4YMO - chains A and T of the 4 polymer chains in the assembly; structure by X-ray diffraction, 2.15 A resolution.

[Chain A]
Protein: DNA polymerase beta
Organism: Homo sapiens
Notes: EC 2.7.7.7, 4.2.99.-
UniProt: P06746 (DPOLB_HUMAN); residue numbers follow UniProt; this construct covers 1-335
Chain sequence (335 residues; numbered 1 to 335; the number before each row is that of its first residue):
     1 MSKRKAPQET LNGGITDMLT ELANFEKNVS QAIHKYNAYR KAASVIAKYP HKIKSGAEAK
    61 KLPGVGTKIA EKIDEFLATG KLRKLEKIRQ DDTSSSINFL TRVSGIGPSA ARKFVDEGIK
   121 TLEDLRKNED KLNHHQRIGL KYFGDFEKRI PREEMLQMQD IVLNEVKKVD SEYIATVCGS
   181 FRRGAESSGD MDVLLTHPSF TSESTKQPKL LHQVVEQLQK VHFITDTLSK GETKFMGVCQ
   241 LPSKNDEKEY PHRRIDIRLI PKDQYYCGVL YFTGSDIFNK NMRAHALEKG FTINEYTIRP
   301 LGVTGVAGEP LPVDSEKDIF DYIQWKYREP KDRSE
Unresolved in the structure: 1-9
Metal / ion sites: Na+ site 1: Lys-60, Leu-62, Val-65 (shared with 1 residue of chain D); Na+ site 2: Thr-101, Val-103, Ile-106 (shared with 1 residue of chain P); Mn2+ site 1: Asp-190, Asp-192 (together with 0KX); Mn2+ site 2: Asp-190, Asp-192, Asp-256 (together with 0KX) (shared with 1 residue of chain P)
Ligand contacts: 0KX (2'-deoxy-5'-O-[(R)-hydroxy{[(R)-hydroxy(phosphonooxy)phosphoryl]amino}phosphoryl]cytidine): Arg-149, Gly-179, Ser-180, Arg-183, Ser-188, Gly-189, Asp-190, Asp-192, Tyr-271, Phe-272, Thr-273, Gly-274, Ser-275, Asp-276, Asn-279
UniProt features mapped onto this chain:
  - region: Arg-183 to Asp-192 (DNA-binding)
  - active site: Lys-72 (Nucleophile)
  - binding site (K(+)): Lys-60, Leu-62, Val-65, Thr-101, Val-103, Ile-106
  - binding site (Na(+)): Lys-60, Leu-62, Val-65, Thr-101, Val-103, Ile-106
  - binding site (dATP): Arg-149, Ser-180, Arg-183, Gly-189, Asp-190
  - binding site (dCTP): Arg-149, Ser-180, Arg-183, Gly-189, Asp-190
  - binding site (dGTP): Arg-149, Ser-180, Arg-183, Gly-189, Asp-190, Asp-192
  - binding site (dTTP): Arg-149, Ser-180, Arg-183, Gly-189, Asp-190
  - binding site (Mg(2+)): Asp-190, Asp-192, Asp-256
  - modified residue: Lys-72 (N6-acetyllysine), Arg-83 (Omega-N-methylarginine), Arg-152 (Omega-N-methylarginine)
  - cross-link (Glycyl lysine isopeptide (Lys-Gly)): Lys-41 (interchain with G-Cter in ubiquitin), Lys-61 (interchain with G-Cter in ubiquitin), Lys-81 (interchain with G-Cter in ubiquitin)
  - natural variant: Leu-22 (L22P: Found in a gastric cancer sample; uncertain significance), Tyr-39 (Y39C: Found in a gastric cancer sample; uncertain significance), Gly-118 (G118V: Decreased DNA-directed DNA polymerase activity), Arg-137 (R137Q: Decreased function in base-excision repair), Arg-149 (R149I: Decreased DNA-directed DNA polymerase activity), Asp-160 (D160N: Found in a gastric cancer sample; uncertain significance), Cys-239 (C239R: Found in a gastric cancer sample; uncertain significance), Lys-289 (K289M: Found in a colon cancer sample; uncertain significance), Asn-294 (N294D: Found in a gastric cancer sample; uncertain significance), Glu-295 (E295K: Found in a gastric cancer sample; uncertain significance)
  - mutagenesis: Phe-25 (F25W: No effect on 5'-dRP lyase activity. Decreased ssDNA binding), His-34 (H34G: Decreased 5'-dRP lyase activity. Decreased ssDNA binding), Lys-35 (K35A: Decreased 5'-dRP lyase activity. Decreased ssDNA binding. Loss of 5'-dRP lyase activity; when associated with A-68 and A-72. Decreased ssDNA binding; when associated with A-68 and A-72 ...), Tyr-39 (Y39F: No effect on 5'-dRP lyase activity; Y39Q: Abolishes DNA polymerase and 5'-dRP lyase activity), Lys-41 (K41R: Abolishes ubiquitination; when associated with R-61 and R-81), Lys-60 (K60A: Decreased 5'-dRP lyase activity. Decreased ssDNA binding), Lys-61 (K61R: Abolishes ubiquitination; when associated with R-41 and R-81), Lys-68 (K68A: No effect on 5'-dRP lyase activity. Decreased ssDNA binding. Loss of 5'-dRP lyase activity; when associated with A-35 and A-72. Decreased ssDNA binding; when associated with A-35 and A-72 ...), Glu-71 (E71Q: No effect on 5'-dRP lyase activity. No effect on structure shown by circular dichroism. No effect on ssDNA binding), Lys-72 (K72A: Severely reduced 5'-dRP lyase activity. Does not affect ssDNA binding. Loss of 5'-dRP lyase activity; when associated with A-35 and A-68. Decreased ssDNA binding ...), Glu-75 (E75A: Slightly decreased 5'-dRP lyase activity. Decreased ssDNA binding. No effect on structure shown by circular dichroism), Lys-81 (K81R: Abolishes ubiquitination; when associated with R-41 and R-61), 5 further mutagenesis entries in UniProt
What the authors report for this chain:
  - binding site for 0KX: Asn-279
  - binding site for DNA 16-mer (template) (chain T): Asn-37, Lys-280, Arg-283
  - binding site for DNA 10-mer (up-primer): Tyr-271
  - catalytic residues: Asp-256 (proposed by the authors, not directly observed)

[Chain T]
Molecule: DNA 16-mer (template)
Sequence (16 nucleotides; each row starts with the number of its first residue):
     1 CCGACXTCGC ATCAGC
Modified / non-standard residues: 7BG (2-amino-7-benzyl-9-(2-deoxy-2-fluoro-5-O-phosphono-beta-D-arabinofuranosyl)-6-oxo-6,9-dihydro-1H-purin-7-ium) at position 6

[How chain A and chain T interact]
Pairs across the interface (26):
  His-34(A) / DC5(T)  stacking on the base
  Asn-37(A) / 7BG_6(T)  base contact
  Asn-133(A) / DT12(T)  phosphate contact
  Ser-229(A) / DC10(T)  phosphate contact
  Ser-229(A) / DA11(T)  sugar contact
  Lys-230(A) / DC10(T)  hydrogen bond to the phosphate
  Lys-230(A) / DA11(T)  hydrogen bond to the phosphate
  Gly-231(A) / DC10(T)  phosphate contact
  Glu-232(A) / DC10(T)  hydrogen bond to the phosphate
  Thr-233(A) / DG9(T)  phosphate contact
  Thr-233(A) / DC10(T)  hydrogen bond to the phosphate
  Lys-234(A) / DG9(T)  hydrogen bond to the base
  Lys-234(A) / DC10(T)  hydrogen bond to the phosphate
  Arg-258(A) / DG9(T)  sugar contact
  Lys-280(A) / 7BG_6(T)  phosphate contact
  Arg-283(A) / 7BG_6(T)  base contact
  Arg-283(A) / DT7(T)  hydrogen bond to the sugar
  Leu-287(A) / 7BG_6(T)  phosphate contact
  Leu-287(A) / DT7(T)  phosphate contact
  Thr-292(A) / DT7(T)  hydrogen bond to the phosphate
  Ile-293(A) / DT7(T)  sugar contact
  Asn-294(A) / DT7(T)  phosphate contact
  Asn-294(A) / DC8(T)  hydrogen bond to the phosphate
  Glu-295(A) / DC8(T)  sugar contact
  Tyr-296(A) / DC8(T)  phosphate contact
  Tyr-296(A) / DG9(T)  hydrogen bond to the phosphate
Interface residues without a listed pair, chain A (25 interface residues in all): His-134, Leu-228, Tyr-271, Asp-276, Ile-277, Asn-279, Ala-284

[Summary]
25 residues of chain A and 8 residues of chain T are in contact, with 10 hydrogen bonds and 1 aromatic
stacking contact. Polar contacts include Lys-234(A)/DG9(T), Arg-283(A)/DT7(T) and Lys-230(A)/DC10(T). Ligands
of chain A: compound 0KX. The paper reports the catalytic residue Asp-256(A); a binding site for DNA 16-mer
(template) (chain T) at Asn-37(A), Lys-280(A) and Arg-283(A).
Here chain A is DNA polymerase beta (Homo sapiens) and chain T is DNA 16-mer (template). Entry 4YMO (Structure
of human DNA polymerase beta complexed with N7BG in the template opposite to incoming non-hydrolyzable ...)
was determined by X-ray diffraction together with 5EOZ, 4YMN and 4YN4 from the same study.
